Entry 8DVI (electron microscopy, 3.20 A resolution); this record covers chains B and M of the 9 polymer chains in the assembly.

Chain B:
Protein: DnaB-like replicative helicase
From: Escherichia phage T4
Notes: EC 3.6.4.-
UniProtKB: P04530 (HELIC_BPT4); residue numbers follow UniProt; this construct covers 1-475
Sequence (475 residues; numbered 1 to 475; the number before each row is that of its first residue):
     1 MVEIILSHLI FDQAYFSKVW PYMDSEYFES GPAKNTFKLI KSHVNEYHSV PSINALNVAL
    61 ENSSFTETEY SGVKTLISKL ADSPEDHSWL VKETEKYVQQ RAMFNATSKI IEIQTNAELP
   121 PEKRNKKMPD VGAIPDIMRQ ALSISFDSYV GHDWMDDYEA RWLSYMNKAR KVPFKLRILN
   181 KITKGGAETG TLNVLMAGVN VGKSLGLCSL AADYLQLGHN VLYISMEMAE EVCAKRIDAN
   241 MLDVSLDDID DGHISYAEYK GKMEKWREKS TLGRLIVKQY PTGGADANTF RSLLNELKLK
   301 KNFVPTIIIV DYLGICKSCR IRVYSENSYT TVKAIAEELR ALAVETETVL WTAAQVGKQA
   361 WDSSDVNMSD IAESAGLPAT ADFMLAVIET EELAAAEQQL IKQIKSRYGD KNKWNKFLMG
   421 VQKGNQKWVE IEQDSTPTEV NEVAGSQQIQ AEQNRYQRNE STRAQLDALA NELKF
Disordered / not traced: 433-475
Ion coordination: Mg2+: Ser204, Glu227 (together with ATP-gamma-S)
Residues lining bound ligands:
  - ATP-gamma-S (AGS; phosphothiophosphoric acid-adenylate ester), molecule 1: Gly198, Val199, Asn200, Val201, Gly202, Lys203, Ser204, Leu205, Glu227, Arg236, Leu246, Asp247, Tyr312, Gln355, Lys423, Gln426
  - ATP-gamma-S (AGS), molecule 2: Pro378, Ala379, Lys405, Ser406, Arg407, Tyr408, Gly409, Asp410
UniProt features mapped onto this chain:
  - region: Tyr456 to Phe475 (Interaction with the helicase assembly factor)
  - binding site (ATP): Ala197 to Ser204
  - mutagenesis: Leu192 (L192Q: Partially suppresses phage growth inhibition by extra copies of bacterial AbpA-AbpB), Asp213 (D213Y: Partially suppresses phage growth inhibition by extra copies of bacterial AbpA-AbpB)

Chain M:
Molecule: 12-nt DNA strand
Sequence (12 nucleotides; numbered 6 to 17; the number before each row is that of its first residue):
     6 TTTTTTTTTT TT

Chain B / chain M interface:
Residue-residue contacts - 7 pairs, chain B then chain M:
  Tyr329(B) - DT14(M)  phosphate contact
  Tyr329(B) - DT15(M)  phosphate contact
  Lys358(B) - DT17(M)  salt bridge to the phosphate
  Ala372(B) - DT15(M)  phosphate contact
  Ala372(B) - DT16(M)  phosphate contact
  Ser374(B) - DT15(M)  phosphate contact
  Ala375(B) - DT15(M)  hydrogen bond to the phosphate
Interface residues without a listed pair, chain B (7 interface residues in all): Ile371, Glu373

In short:
Chain B and chain M form an interface of 7 and 4 residues respectively, with 1 hydrogen bond and 1 salt
bridge. Polar pairs include Ala375(B)-DT15(M) and Lys358(B)-DT17(M). Bound to chain B: ATP-gamma-S. From
UniProt: 8 ATP-binding residues and 2 mutagenesis sites on chain B.
Chain B is DnaB-like replicative helicase (Escherichia phage T4) and chain M is a 12-nt DNA strand; the
structure, T4 bacteriophage primosome with single strand DNA, State 2, was determined by electron microscopy
together with 8DTP, 8DUE, 8DVF, 8DW6, 8DWJ, 8G0Z and 8GAO from the same study.
